Entry 6O0D (X-ray diffraction, 2.50 A resolution); this record covers chain A.

== Chain A ==
Molecule: Saxiphilin
Source organism: Lithobates catesbeiana
UniProt: P31226 (SAX_LITCT); residues -18 to 825 here correspond to UniProt positions 1-844 (UniProt number = residue number + 19)
Chain sequence (853 residues; numbered -18 to 834; the number before each row is that of its first residue; numbers below 1 keep their minus sign (Met-18 is residue -18)):
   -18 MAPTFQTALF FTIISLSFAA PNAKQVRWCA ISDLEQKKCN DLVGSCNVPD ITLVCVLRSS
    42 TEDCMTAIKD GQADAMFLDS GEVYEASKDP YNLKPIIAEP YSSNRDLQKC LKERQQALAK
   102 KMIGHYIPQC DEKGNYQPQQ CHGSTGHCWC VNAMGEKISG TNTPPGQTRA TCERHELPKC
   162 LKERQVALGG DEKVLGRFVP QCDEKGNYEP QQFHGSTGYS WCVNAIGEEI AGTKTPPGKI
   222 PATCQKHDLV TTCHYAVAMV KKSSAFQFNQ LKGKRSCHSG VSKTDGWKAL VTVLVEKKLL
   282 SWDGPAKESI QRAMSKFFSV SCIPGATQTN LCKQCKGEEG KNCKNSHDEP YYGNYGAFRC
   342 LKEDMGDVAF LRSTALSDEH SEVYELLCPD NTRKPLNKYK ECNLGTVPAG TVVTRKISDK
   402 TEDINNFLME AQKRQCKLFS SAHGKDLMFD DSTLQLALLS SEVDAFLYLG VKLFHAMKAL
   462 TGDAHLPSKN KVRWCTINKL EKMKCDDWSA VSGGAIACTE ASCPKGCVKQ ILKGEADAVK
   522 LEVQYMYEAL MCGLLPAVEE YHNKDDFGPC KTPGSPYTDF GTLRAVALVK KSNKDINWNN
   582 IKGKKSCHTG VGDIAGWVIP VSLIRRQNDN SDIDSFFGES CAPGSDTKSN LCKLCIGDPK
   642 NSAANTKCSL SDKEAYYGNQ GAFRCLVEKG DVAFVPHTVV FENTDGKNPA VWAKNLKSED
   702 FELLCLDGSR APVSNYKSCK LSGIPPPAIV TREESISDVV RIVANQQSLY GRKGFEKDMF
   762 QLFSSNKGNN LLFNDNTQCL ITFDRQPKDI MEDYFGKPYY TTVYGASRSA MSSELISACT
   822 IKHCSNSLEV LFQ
Unresolved in the structure: -18 to 0, 171-178, 289, 571-573, 620, 637-646, 834
Construct notes: expression tag (826-834)
Disulfides: Cys10-Cys45, Cys20-Cys36, Cys27-Cys417, Cys91-Cys111, Cys122-Cys129, Cys131-Cys153, Cys161-Cys183, Cys203-Cys225, Cys234-Cys825, Cys258-Cys341, Cys303-Cys316, Cys313-Cys324, Cys369-Cys383, Cys476-Cys508, Cys486-Cys499, Cys533-Cys820, Cys551-Cys780, Cys588-Cys666, Cys622-Cys636, Cys633-Cys649, Cys706-Cys720

== In short ==
Chain A is Saxiphilin (Lithobates catesbeiana); the structure, Saxiphilin Apo structure, was determined by
X-ray diffraction, deposited together with 6O0E and 6O0F.
